PDB entry 5SVA | electron microscopy, 15.30 A resolution (very low resolution: no residue pairs are listed; an interface is given only as per-side residue counts) | chains C and K of the 40 polymer chains in the assembly

== Chain C ==
Name: DNA-directed RNA polymerase II subunit RPB3
From: Saccharomyces cerevisiae
Reference sequence: P16370 (RPB3_YEAST); numbering as in UniProt (aligned over 1-318)
Sequence (318 residues; each row starts with the number of its first residue):
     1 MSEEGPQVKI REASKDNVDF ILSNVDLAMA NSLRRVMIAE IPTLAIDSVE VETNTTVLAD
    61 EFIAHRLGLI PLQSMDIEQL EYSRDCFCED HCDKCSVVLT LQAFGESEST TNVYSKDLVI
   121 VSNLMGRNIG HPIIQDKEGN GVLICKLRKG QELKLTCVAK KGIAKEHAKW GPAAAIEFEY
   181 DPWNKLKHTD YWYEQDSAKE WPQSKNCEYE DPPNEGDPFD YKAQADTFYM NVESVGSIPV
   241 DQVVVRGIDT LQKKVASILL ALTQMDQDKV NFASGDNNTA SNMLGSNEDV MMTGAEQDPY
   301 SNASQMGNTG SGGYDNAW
Disordered / not traced: 1-2, 269-318
Bound ions: Zn2+: C86, C88, C92, C95
Curated features (UniProtKB/Swiss-Prot):
  - binding site (Zn(2+)): C86, C88, C92, C95
  - modified residue: S2 (N-acetylserine)
  - natural variant: A30 (A30D: In mutant RPB3-1)
  - mutagenesis: K9 (K9E: Transcript termination readthrough)

== Chain K ==
Name: DNA-directed RNA polymerase II subunit RPB11
From: Saccharomyces cerevisiae
Reference sequence: P38902 (RPB11_YEAST); numbering as in UniProt (aligned over 1-120)
Sequence (120 residues; each row starts with the number of its first residue):
     1 MNAPDRFELF LLGEGESKLK IDPDTKAPNA VVITFEKEDH TLGNLIRAEL LNDRKVLFAA
    61 YKVEHPFFAR FKLRIQTTEG YDPKDALKNA CNSIINKLGA LKTNFETEWN LQTLAADDAF
Disordered / not traced: 116-120
Curated features (UniProtKB/Swiss-Prot):
  - mutagenesis: E108 (E108G/V: Transcript termination readthrough; E108K: Transcript termination readthrough. Lethal), L111 (L111P: Transcript termination readthrough), L114 (L114P: Transcript termination readthrough)

== How chain C and chain K interact ==
At this resolution (15 A) residue pairs are not listed: 46 residues of chain C and 42 of chain K lie at the interface.

== Overview ==
46 residues of chain C and 42 residues of chain K are in contact. C86(C), C88(C), C92(C) and C95(C) coordinate
Zn2+. UniProt lists 4 Zn2+-binding residues and one mutagenesis site on chain C; 3 mutagenesis sites on chain
K.
Chain C is DNA-directed RNA polymerase II subunit RPB3 and chain K is DNA-directed RNA polymerase II subunit
RPB11, both from Saccharomyces cerevisiae; the structure, Mediator-RNA Polymerase II Pre-Initiation Complex,
was determined by electron microscopy.
